Entry 5SIC (X-ray diffraction, 2.20 A resolution); this record covers chains E and I.

== Chain E ==
Protein: Subtilisin bpn'
Organism: Bacillus amyloliquefaciens
Notes: EC 3.4.21.62
UniProt: P00782 (SUBT_BACAM); residues 1-275 here correspond to UniProt positions 108-382 (UniProt number = residue number + 107)
Chain sequence (275 residues; row label = number of the first residue in the row):
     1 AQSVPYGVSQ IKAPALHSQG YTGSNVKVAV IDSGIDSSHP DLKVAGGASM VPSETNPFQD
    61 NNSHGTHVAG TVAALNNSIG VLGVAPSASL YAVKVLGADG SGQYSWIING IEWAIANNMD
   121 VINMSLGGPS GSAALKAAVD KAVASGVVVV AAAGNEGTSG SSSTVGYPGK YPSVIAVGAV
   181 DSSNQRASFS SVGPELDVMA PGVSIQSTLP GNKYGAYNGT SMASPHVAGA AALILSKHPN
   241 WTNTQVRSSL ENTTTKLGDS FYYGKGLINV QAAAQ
Ion coordination: Ca2+ site 1: Gln2, Asp41, Leu75, Asn77, Ile79, Val81; Ca2+ site 2: Gly169, Tyr171, Val174, Glu195, Asp197

== Chain I ==
Protein: Subtilisin inhibitor (ssi)
UniProt: P01006 (SSI_STRAO); residues 7-113 here correspond to UniProt positions 38-144 (UniProt number = residue number + 31)
Chain sequence (107 residues; numbered 7 to 113; the number before each row is that of its first residue):
     7 YAPSALVLTV GKGVSATTAA PERAVTLTCA PGPSGTHPAA GSACADLAAV GGDLNALTRG
    67 EDVGCPKVYD PVLLTVDGVW QGKRVSYERV FSNECEMNAH GSSVFAF
Cystine bridges: Cys35-Cys50, Cys71-Cys101
Differences from the reference sequence: conflict Gly70 (Met101 in P01006), Lys73 (Met104 in P01006)

== Chain E / chain I interface ==
Residue-residue contacts (42):
  His64(E) - Pro72(I)
  His64(E) - Val74(I)
  Leu96(E) - Pro72(I)  hydrophobic
  Asp99(E) - Cys101(I)
  Gly100(E) - Gly70(I)
  Gly100(E) - Cys71(I)
  Gly100(E) - Pro72(I)
  Gly100(E) - Cys101(I)
  Ser101(E) - Gly70(I)
  Ser101(E) - Cys101(I)
  Gly102(E) - Val69(I)
  Gly102(E) - Gly70(I)  hydrogen bond (backbone-backbone)
  Gln103(E) - Asp68(I)
  Tyr104(E) - Glu67(I)
  Tyr104(E) - Asp68(I)  hydrogen bond (backbone-backbone)
  Tyr104(E) - Val69(I)
  Tyr104(E) - Gly70(I)
  Ser125(E) - Pro72(I)
  Ser125(E) - Lys73(I)  hydrogen bond (backbone-backbone)
  Leu126(E) - Cys71(I)
  Leu126(E) - Lys73(I)
  Gly127(E) - Gly70(I)
  Gly127(E) - Cys71(I)  hydrogen bond (backbone-backbone)
  Gly127(E) - Lys73(I)
  Pro129(E) - Arg65(I)
  Ser130(E) - Glu67(I)  hydrogen bond
  Ala152(E) - Lys73(I)
  Gly154(E) - Lys73(I)
  Asn155(E) - Lys73(I)  hydrogen bond (side chain-backbone)
  Asn155(E) - Val74(I)  hydrogen bond (side chain-backbone)
  Asn155(E) - Tyr75(I)
  Glu156(E) - Lys73(I)  salt bridge
  Glu156(E) - Ser98(I)
  Phe189(E) - Tyr75(I)  hydrophobic
  Asn218(E) - Val74(I)
  Asn218(E) - Tyr75(I)  hydrogen bond (backbone-backbone)
  Gly219(E) - Lys73(I)
  Thr220(E) - Lys73(I)
  Ser221(E) - Pro72(I)
  Ser221(E) - Lys73(I)  hydrogen bond (side chain-backbone)
  Ser221(E) - Val74(I)  hydrogen bond (side chain-backbone)
  Met222(E) - Val74(I)  hydrophobic
Interface residues without a listed pair, chain E (26 interface residues in all): Asn62, Gly128, Ser132
Interface residues without a listed pair, chain I (13 interface residues in all): Glu102

== In short ==
26 residues of chain E face 13 of chain I across their interface, with 10 hydrogen bonds and 1 salt bridge.
Among the polar pairs are Glu156(E)-Lys73(I), Ser130(E)-Glu67(I) and Asn155(E)-Lys73(I). Gln2(E), Asp41(E),
Leu75(E), Asn77(E), Ile79(E) and Val81(E) form the Ca2+ site 1.
Chain E is Subtilisin bpn' (Bacillus amyloliquefaciens) and chain I is Subtilisin inhibitor (ssi); the
structure, Molecular recognition at the active site of subtilisin bpn': crystallographic studies using
genetically engineered proteinaceous inhibitor ..., was determined by X-ray diffraction together with 3SIC
from the same study.
